PDB entry 5OKZ | X-ray diffraction, 3.20 A resolution | chains f and i of the 10 polymer chains in the assembly

# Chain f
Protein: Exosome complex component SKI6
From: Saccharomyces cerevisiae (strain ATCC 204508 / S288c)
UniProtKB: P46948 (RRP41_YEAST); residues 1-246 here = UniProt positions 1-246
Chain sequence (249 residues; each row starts with the number of its first residue; numbers below 1 keep their minus sign (Gly-2 is residue -2)):
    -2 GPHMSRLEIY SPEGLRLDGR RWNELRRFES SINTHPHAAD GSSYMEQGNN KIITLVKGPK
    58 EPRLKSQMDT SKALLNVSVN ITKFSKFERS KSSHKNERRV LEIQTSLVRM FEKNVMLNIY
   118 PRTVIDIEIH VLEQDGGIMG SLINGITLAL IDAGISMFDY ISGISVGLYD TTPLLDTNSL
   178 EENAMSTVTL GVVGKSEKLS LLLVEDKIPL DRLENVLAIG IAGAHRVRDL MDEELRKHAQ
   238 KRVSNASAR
Unresolved in the structure: -2 to 2, 84, 90-93, 245-246
Sequence notes: expression tag (-2 to 0)
UniProt features mapped onto this chain:
  - mutagenesis: Lys62 to Ser63 (Impairs RNA-binding (at the proposed ring entry site)), Arg95 to Arg96 (Impairs RNA-binding (at the proposed ring exit site))

# Chain i
Protein: Exosome complex component RRP42
From: Saccharomyces cerevisiae (strain ATCC 204508 / S288c)
UniProtKB: Q12277 (RRP42_YEAST); residue numbers follow UniProt; this construct covers 1-265
Chain sequence (268 residues; numbered -2 to 265; the number before each row is that of its first residue; numbers below 1 keep their minus sign (Gly-2 is residue -2)):
    -2 GPHMSLSVAE KSYLYDSLAS TPSIRPDGRL PHQFRPIEIF TDFLPSSNGS SRIIASDGSE
    58 CIVSIKSKVV DHHVENELLQ VDVDIAGQRD DALVVETITS LLNKVLKSGS GVDSSKLQLT
   118 KKYSFKIFVD VLVISSHSHP ISLISFAIYS ALNSTYLPKL ISAFDDLEVE ELPTFHDYDM
   178 VKLDINPPLV FILAVVGNNM LLDPAANESE VANNGLIISW SNGKITSPIR SVALNDSNVK
   238 SFKPHLLKQG LAMVEKYAPD VVRSLENL
Unresolved in the structure: -2 to 0, 164-167
Sequence notes: expression tag (-2 to 0); conflict Ile138 (Val in Q12277)

# Interface between chain f and chain i
Contacting residue pairs (27; chain f residue first):
  His32(f) with Arg49(i); Glu57(i), salt bridge
  His34(f) with Ile51(i); Gly55(i), hydrogen bond (side chain-backbone); Glu57(i), salt bridge
  Lys48(f) with Phe40(i)
  Leu52(f) with Ile131(i), hydrophobic
  Asn77(f) with Asp81(i), hydrogen bond; Leu129(i)
  Thr79(f) with Leu129(i)
  Lys80(f) with Asp79(i), salt bridge
  Phe81(f) with Leu41(i), hydrophobic; Ser61(i); Lys63(i), hydrogen bond (backbone-side chain); Asp127(i)
  Lys83(f) with Lys63(i), hydrogen bond (backbone-side chain)
  Arg86(f) with Asp79(i); Phe125(i); Asp127(i), salt bridge
  Glu125(f) with Ala83(i); Ile131(i)
  His127(f) with Ala83(i); Ile131(i)
  Leu129(f) with Ile59(i), hydrophobic; Leu129(i), hydrophobic
  Glu130(f) with Pro42(i); Ser43(i), hydrogen bond
Other interface residues (no listed pair), chain f (17 interface residues in all): Thr31, Ala35, Ile50
Other interface residues (no listed pair), chain i (20 interface residues in all): Gln77, Ser132

# Summary
17 residues of chain f face 20 of chain i across their interface, with 5 hydrogen bonds and 4 salt bridges.
Polar contacts include His32(f)-Glu57(i), His34(f)-Glu57(i) and Lys80(f)-Asp79(i). UniProt lists 4 mutagenesis
sites on chain f.
Chain f is Exosome complex component SKI6 and chain i is Exosome complex component RRP42, both from
Saccharomyces cerevisiae (strain ATCC 204508 / S288c); the structure, Crystal Strucrure of the Mpp6 Exosome
complex, was determined by X-ray diffraction.
